4QHV - chain A; structure by X-ray diffraction, 1.61 A resolution.

# Chain A
Protein: Dihydrofolate reductase
Source organism: Homo sapiens
Notes: EC 1.5.1.3
Reference sequence: P00374 (DYR_HUMAN); residues 1-186 here correspond to UniProt positions 2-187 (UniProt number = residue number + 1)
Sequence (186 residues; row label = number of the first residue in the row):
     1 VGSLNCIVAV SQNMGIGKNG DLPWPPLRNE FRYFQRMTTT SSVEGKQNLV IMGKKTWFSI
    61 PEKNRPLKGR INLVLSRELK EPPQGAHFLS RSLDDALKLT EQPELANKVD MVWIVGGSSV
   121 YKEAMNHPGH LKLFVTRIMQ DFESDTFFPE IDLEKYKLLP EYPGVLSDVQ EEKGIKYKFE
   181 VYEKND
Small-molecule neighbours:
  - IXF (N~6~-methyl-N~6~-[4-(propan-2-yl)phenyl]pyrido[2,3-d]pyrimidine-2,4,6-triamine): Ile7, Val8, Ala9, Leu22, Glu30, Phe31, Phe34, Ser59, Ile60, Pro61, Asn64, Leu67, Val115, Tyr121, Thr136
  - NADPH (NDP; NADPH dihydro-nicotinamide-adenine-dinucleotide phosphate): Val8, Ala9, Ile16, Gly17, Lys18, Gly20, Asp21, Leu22, Trp24, Gly53, Lys54, Lys55, Thr56, Ser59, Leu75, Ser76, Arg77, Glu78, Leu79, Arg91, Ser92, Leu93, Val115, Gly116, Gly117, Ser118, Ser119, Val120, Tyr121, Glu123, Thr146

# Overview
Ligands of chain A: NADPH and compound IXF.
Chain A is Dihydrofolate reductase (Homo sapiens); the structure, Crystal structure of human dihydrofolate
reductase as complex with pyridopyrimidine 22
(N~6~-METHYL-N~6~-[4-(PROPAN-2-YL)PHENYL]PYRIDO[2,3-D]PYRIMIDINE-2,4,6-TRIAMINE), was determined by X-ray
diffraction, deposited together with 4QJC and 4QJZ.
